PDB entry 6AJR | X-ray diffraction, 1.34 A resolution | chain A

== Chain A ==
Molecule: Uracil DNA glycosylase superfamily protein
From: Mycobacterium smegmatis MC2 155
UniProtKB: A0QP43 (A0QP43_MYCS2); residues 1-209 here = UniProt positions 1-209
Chain sequence (209 residues; row label = number of the first residue in the row):
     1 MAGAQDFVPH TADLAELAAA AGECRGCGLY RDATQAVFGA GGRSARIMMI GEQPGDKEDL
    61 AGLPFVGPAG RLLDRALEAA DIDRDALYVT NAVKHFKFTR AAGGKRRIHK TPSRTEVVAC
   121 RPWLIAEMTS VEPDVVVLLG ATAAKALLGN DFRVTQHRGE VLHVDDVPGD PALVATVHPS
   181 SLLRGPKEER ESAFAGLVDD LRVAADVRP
Disordered / not traced: 1, 166, 169-170, 209
Metal / ion sites: 4Fe-4S cluster Fe: Cys24, Cys27, His95, Cys120
Residues lining bound ligands:
  - 4Fe-4S cluster (SF4): Ala4, Ala21, Cys24, Arg25, Gly26, Cys27, Leu29, Tyr30, Val93, Lys94, His95, Ala119, Cys120, Trp123
  - uracil (URA): Gly51, Glu52, Gln53, Pro54, Gly55, Glu58, Pro64, Phe65, Asn91, His178

== In short ==
Bound to chain A: 4Fe-4S cluster and uracil. Cys24, Cys27, His95 and Cys120 coordinate a 4Fe-4S cluster Fe
ion.
Chain A is Uracil DNA glycosylase superfamily protein (Mycobacterium smegmatis MC2 155); the structure,
Complex form of Uracil DNA glycosylase X and uracil, was determined by X-ray diffraction (same publication as
6AIL, 6AJO, 6AJP, 6AJQ and 6AJS).
